Entry 4XFS (X-ray diffraction, 1.91 A resolution); this record covers chain A.

== Chain A ==
Protein: Interleukin-18
Source organism: Homo sapiens
Reference sequence: Q14116 (IL18_HUMAN); residues 1-157 here correspond to UniProt positions 37-193 (UniProt number = residue number + 36)
Sequence (157 residues; row label = number of the first residue in the row):
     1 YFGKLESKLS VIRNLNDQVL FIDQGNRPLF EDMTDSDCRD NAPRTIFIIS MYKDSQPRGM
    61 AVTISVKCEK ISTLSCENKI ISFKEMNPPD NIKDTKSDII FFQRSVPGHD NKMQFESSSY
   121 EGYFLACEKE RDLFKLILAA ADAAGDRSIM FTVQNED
Not modelled in the structure: 157
Construct notes: engineered mutation Ala139 (Lys175 in Q14116), Ala140 (Lys176 in Q14116), Ala141 (Glu177 in Q14116), Ala143 (Glu179 in Q14116), Ala144 (Leu180 in Q14116)
Swiss-Prot annotation at these positions:
  - site: Asp35, Ser36 (Cleavage)
From the paper describing this entry:
  - interface residues: Pro57

== In short ==
The paper reports the interface residue Pro57.
Chain A is Interleukin-18 (Homo sapiens); the structure, Structure of IL-18 SER Mutant I, was determined by
X-ray diffraction, deposited together with 4XFT and 4XFU.
